PDB entry 9E2W | electron microscopy, 3.30 A resolution | chains 6 and F of the 15 polymer chains in the assembly

== Chain 6 ==
Protein: DNA replication licensing factor MCM6
From: Saccharomyces cerevisiae W303
Notes: EC 3.6.4.12
UniProt: P53091 (MCM6_YEAST); the author numbering skips numbers that UniProt does not, so the offset changes along the chain: 1-91 = UniProt 1-91; 181-1106 = UniProt 92-1017
Chain sequence (1017 residues; row label = number of the first residue in the row; note: 89 numbers in that range are skipped by the numbering (no residue carries them; nothing is unmodelled there)):
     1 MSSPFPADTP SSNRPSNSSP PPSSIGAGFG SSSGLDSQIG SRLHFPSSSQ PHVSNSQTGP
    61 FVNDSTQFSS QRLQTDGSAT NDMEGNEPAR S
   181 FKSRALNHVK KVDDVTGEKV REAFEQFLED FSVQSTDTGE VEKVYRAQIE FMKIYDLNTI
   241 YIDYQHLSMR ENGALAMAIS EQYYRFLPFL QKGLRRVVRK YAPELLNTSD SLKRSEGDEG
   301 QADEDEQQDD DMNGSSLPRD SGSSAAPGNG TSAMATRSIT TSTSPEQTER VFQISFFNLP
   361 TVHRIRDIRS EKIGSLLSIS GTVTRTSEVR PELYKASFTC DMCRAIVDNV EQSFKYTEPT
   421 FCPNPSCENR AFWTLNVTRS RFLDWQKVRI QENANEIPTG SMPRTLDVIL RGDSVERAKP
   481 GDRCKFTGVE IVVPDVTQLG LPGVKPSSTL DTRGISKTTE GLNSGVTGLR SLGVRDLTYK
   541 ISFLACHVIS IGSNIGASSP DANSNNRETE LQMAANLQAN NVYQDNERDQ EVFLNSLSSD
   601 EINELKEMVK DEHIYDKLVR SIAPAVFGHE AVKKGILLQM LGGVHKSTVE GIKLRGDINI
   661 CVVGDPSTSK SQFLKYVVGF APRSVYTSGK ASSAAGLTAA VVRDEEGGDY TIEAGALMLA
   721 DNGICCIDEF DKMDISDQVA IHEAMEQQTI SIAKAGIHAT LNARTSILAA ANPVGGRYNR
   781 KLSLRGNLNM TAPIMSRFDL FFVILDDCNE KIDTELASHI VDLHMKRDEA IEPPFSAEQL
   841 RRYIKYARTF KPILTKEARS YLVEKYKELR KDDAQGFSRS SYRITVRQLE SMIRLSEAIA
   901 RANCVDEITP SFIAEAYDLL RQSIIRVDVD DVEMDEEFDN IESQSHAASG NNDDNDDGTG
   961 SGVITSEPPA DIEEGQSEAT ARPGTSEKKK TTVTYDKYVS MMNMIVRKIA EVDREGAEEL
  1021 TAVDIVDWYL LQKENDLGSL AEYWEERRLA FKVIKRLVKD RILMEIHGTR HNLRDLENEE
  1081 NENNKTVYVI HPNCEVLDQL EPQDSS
Disordered / not traced: 1-90, 214-220, 290-340, 508-517, 553-588, 875-881, 925-1106
Ion coordination: Zn2+: Cys-400, Cys-403, Cys-422, Cys-427; Mg2+: Ser-671 (together with ATP)
Residues lining bound ligands:
  - ADP (adenosine-5'-diphosphate): Leu-654, Glu-746, Gln-747, Arg-797, Val-886, Arg-887, Glu-890
  - ATP (adenosine-5'-triphosphate): Ala-625, Val-626, Phe-627, His-629, Pro-666, Ser-667, Thr-668, Ser-669, Lys-670, Ser-671, Gln-672, Asp-728, Asn-772, Leu-816, His-819, Ile-820
UniProt features mapped onto this chain:
  - motif: Ser-796 to Asp-799 (Arginine finger)
  - binding site (ATP): Gly-664 to Ser-671
  - modified residue: Ser-78 (Phosphoserine), Ser-338 (Phosphoserine), Ser-461 (Phosphoserine), Thr-855 (Phosphothreonine)

== Chain F ==
Molecule: Leading strand DNA template
Sequence (48 nucleotides; numbered 15 to 62; the number before each row is that of its first residue):
    15 TCGTGCTGAG TGATATCTGC TTTGGGTGGG TGGGTGGGTT GAGGCAAT

== How chain 6 and chain F interact ==
Pairs across the interface (11; chain 6 residue first):
  Arg-385(6) / DT49(F)  hydrogen bond to the base
  Arg-449(6) / DT49(F)  base contact
  Lys-505(6) / DT36(F)  salt bridge to the phosphate
  Val-701(6) / DA60(F)  phosphate contact
  Val-701(6) / DA61(F)  hydrogen bond to the phosphate
  Tyr-710(6) / DC59(F)  sugar contact
  Tyr-710(6) / DA60(F)  sugar contact
  Lys-754(6) / DA60(F)  phosphate contact
  Lys-754(6) / DA61(F)  salt bridge to the phosphate
  Ala-755(6) / DC59(F)  phosphate contact
  Ala-755(6) / DA60(F)  hydrogen bond to the phosphate
Other interface residues (no listed pair), chain 6 (10 interface residues in all): Lys-182, Ala-694, Ala-700
Other interface residues (no listed pair), chain F (8 interface residues in all): DT25, DT35, DT62

== Summary ==
The interface between chain 6 and chain F involves 10 residues on one side and 8 on the other; the contacts
include 3 hydrogen bonds and 2 salt bridges. Polar pairs include Arg-385(6)/DT49(F), Val-701(6)/DA61(F) and
Ala-755(6)/DA60(F). Ligands of chain 6: ADP and ATP.
Chain 6 is DNA replication licensing factor MCM6 (Saccharomyces cerevisiae W303) and chain F is Leading strand
DNA template; the structure, Cryo-EM structure of yeast CMG helicase stalled at G4-containing DNA template,
state 1, was determined by electron microscopy together with 9E2Y, 9E2Z and 9E2X from the same study.
